Entry 7OWN (X-ray diffraction, 2.10 A resolution); this record covers chains A and D.

# Chain A
Molecule: Glycylpeptide N-tetradecanoyltransferase 1
Organism: Homo sapiens
Notes: EC 2.3.1.97
UniProtKB: P30419 (NMT1_HUMAN); residues 99-496 here = UniProt positions 99-496
Chain sequence (402 residues; numbered 95 to 496; the number before each row is that of its first residue):
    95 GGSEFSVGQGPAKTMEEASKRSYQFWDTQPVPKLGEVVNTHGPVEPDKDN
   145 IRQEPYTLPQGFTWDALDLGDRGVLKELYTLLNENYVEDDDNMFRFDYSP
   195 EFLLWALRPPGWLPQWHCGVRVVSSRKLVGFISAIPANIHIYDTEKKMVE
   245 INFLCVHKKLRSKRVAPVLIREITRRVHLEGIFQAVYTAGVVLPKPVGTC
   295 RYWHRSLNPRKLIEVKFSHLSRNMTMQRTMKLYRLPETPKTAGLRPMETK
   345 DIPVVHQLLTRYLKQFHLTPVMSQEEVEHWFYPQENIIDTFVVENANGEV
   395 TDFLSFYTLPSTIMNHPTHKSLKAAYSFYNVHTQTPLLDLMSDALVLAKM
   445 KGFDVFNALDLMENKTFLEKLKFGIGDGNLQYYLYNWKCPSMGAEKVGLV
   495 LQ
Not modelled in the structure: 95-103
Sequence notes: expression tag (95-98)
Small-molecule neighbours: tetradecanoyl-coa (MYA): Arg115, Ser116, Tyr117, Gln118, Phe119, Trp120, Asn179, Tyr180, Val181, Val243, Ile245, Asn246, Phe247, Leu248, Cys249, Val250, Leu254, Arg255, Ser256, Lys257, Arg258, Val259, Ala260, Pro261, Ile264, Ile267, Thr268, Val271, His272, Ile276, Phe277, Gln278, Ala279, Tyr281, Thr282, Ala283, Val285, Leu287, Tyr479
Curated features (UniProtKB/Swiss-Prot):
  - binding site (tetradecanoyl-CoA): Gln118, Phe119, Trp120, Phe247, Leu248, Cys249, Val250, Ser256, Arg258, Val259, Ala260
  - mutagenesis: Tyr180 (Y180P: Abolished glycine- and lysine-myristoyltransferase activities), Val181 (V181L: Reduced glycine N-myristoyltransferase activity), Tyr192 (Y192A: Reduced glycine N-myristoyltransferase activity), Gly492 (G492D/K: Reduced activity)
Reported in the primary citation:
  - catalytic residues: Gln496

# Chain D
Molecule: Ala-lys-ser-phe-ser-lys-pro-arg
Chain sequence (8 residues; each row starts with the number of its first residue):
     2 AKSFSKPR

# Chain A / chain D interface
Pairs across the interface (49):
  Val181(A) with Lys3(D); Phe5(D)
  Glu182(A) with Phe5(D)
  Asp183(A) with Phe5(D); Lys7(D), salt bridge
  Asp185(A) with Lys7(D), salt bridge
  Met187(A) with Lys7(D), hydrogen bond
  Phe188(A) with Phe5(D), hydrophobic; Lys7(D)
  Arg189(A) with Phe5(D)
  Phe190(A) with Lys3(D); Ser4(D); Phe5(D), hydrophobic
  Tyr192(A) with Ala2(D); Lys3(D)
  Asn246(A) with Lys3(D), hydrogen bond
  Thr282(A) with Lys3(D), hydrogen bond
  Gly284(A) with Ser4(D)
  Tyr296(A) with Ala2(D), hydrogen bond (side chain-backbone); Ser4(D); Ser6(D)
  His298(A) with Ser6(D), hydrogen bond; Lys7(D), hydrogen bond (side chain-backbone); Pro8(D)
  Lys310(A) with Lys7(D)
  Phe311(A) with Ser6(D); Lys7(D); Pro8(D)
  Ser312(A) with Pro8(D)
  His313(A) with Arg9(D)
  Tyr401(A) with Ala2(D), hydrogen bond (side chain-backbone)
  Leu403(A) with Ala2(D), hydrophobic
  Ser405(A) with Phe5(D)
  Ile469(A) with Pro8(D); Arg9(D), hydrogen bond (backbone-backbone)
  Gly470(A) with Ser6(D); Lys7(D); Pro8(D); Arg9(D)
  Asp471(A) with Ser6(D), hydrogen bond (backbone-side chain); Lys7(D), hydrogen bond (backbone-backbone)
  Asn473(A) with Ser4(D), hydrogen bond (backbone-side chain)
  Leu474(A) with Ala2(D); Lys3(D); Ser4(D)
  Leu495(A) with Ala2(D), hydrogen bond (backbone-backbone); Lys3(D)
  Gln496(A) with Ala2(D), hydrogen bond (backbone-backbone); Lys3(D), hydrogen bond (backbone-side chain)
Also at the interface, not in a pair above, chain A (32 interface residues in all): Tyr180, Asp184, Tyr420, Gly472
Interface features reported in the paper:
  - pairs named by the authors: Thr282(A)-Lys3(D), Lys3(D)-Gln496(A)
  - interface residues, chain D: Ala2(D)

# In short
32 residues of chain A face 8 of chain D across their interface; the contacts include 14 hydrogen bonds and 2
salt bridges. Polar contacts include Asp183(A)-Lys7(D), Asp185(A)-Lys7(D) and Met187(A)-Lys7(D). The paper
describes contacts between Thr282(A) and Lys3(D) and Lys3(D) and Gln496(A). From the paper: the catalytic
residue Gln496(A); the interface residue Ala2(D).
Here chain A is Glycylpeptide N-tetradecanoyltransferase 1 (Homo sapiens) and chain D is
Ala-lys-ser-phe-ser-lys-pro-arg. Entry 7OWN (HsNMT1 in complex with both MyrCoA and peptide AKSFSKPR) was
determined by X-ray diffraction (same publication as 7OWM, 7OWO, 7OWP, 7OWQ and 7OWU).
